PDB entry 7U9P | electron microscopy, 3.50 A resolution | chains A and B of the 4 polymer chains in the assembly

[Chain A (and B)]
Name: Spike glycoprotein
Source organism: Severe acute respiratory syndrome coronavirus 2
Notes: fragment: Receptor-binding domain; chain B of this document is another copy of the same molecule, construct and numbering; everything in this record applies to it too
UniProt: P0DTC2 (SPIKE_SARS2); residue numbers follow UniProt; this construct covers 14-1208
Sequence (1275 residues; each row starts with the number of its first residue):
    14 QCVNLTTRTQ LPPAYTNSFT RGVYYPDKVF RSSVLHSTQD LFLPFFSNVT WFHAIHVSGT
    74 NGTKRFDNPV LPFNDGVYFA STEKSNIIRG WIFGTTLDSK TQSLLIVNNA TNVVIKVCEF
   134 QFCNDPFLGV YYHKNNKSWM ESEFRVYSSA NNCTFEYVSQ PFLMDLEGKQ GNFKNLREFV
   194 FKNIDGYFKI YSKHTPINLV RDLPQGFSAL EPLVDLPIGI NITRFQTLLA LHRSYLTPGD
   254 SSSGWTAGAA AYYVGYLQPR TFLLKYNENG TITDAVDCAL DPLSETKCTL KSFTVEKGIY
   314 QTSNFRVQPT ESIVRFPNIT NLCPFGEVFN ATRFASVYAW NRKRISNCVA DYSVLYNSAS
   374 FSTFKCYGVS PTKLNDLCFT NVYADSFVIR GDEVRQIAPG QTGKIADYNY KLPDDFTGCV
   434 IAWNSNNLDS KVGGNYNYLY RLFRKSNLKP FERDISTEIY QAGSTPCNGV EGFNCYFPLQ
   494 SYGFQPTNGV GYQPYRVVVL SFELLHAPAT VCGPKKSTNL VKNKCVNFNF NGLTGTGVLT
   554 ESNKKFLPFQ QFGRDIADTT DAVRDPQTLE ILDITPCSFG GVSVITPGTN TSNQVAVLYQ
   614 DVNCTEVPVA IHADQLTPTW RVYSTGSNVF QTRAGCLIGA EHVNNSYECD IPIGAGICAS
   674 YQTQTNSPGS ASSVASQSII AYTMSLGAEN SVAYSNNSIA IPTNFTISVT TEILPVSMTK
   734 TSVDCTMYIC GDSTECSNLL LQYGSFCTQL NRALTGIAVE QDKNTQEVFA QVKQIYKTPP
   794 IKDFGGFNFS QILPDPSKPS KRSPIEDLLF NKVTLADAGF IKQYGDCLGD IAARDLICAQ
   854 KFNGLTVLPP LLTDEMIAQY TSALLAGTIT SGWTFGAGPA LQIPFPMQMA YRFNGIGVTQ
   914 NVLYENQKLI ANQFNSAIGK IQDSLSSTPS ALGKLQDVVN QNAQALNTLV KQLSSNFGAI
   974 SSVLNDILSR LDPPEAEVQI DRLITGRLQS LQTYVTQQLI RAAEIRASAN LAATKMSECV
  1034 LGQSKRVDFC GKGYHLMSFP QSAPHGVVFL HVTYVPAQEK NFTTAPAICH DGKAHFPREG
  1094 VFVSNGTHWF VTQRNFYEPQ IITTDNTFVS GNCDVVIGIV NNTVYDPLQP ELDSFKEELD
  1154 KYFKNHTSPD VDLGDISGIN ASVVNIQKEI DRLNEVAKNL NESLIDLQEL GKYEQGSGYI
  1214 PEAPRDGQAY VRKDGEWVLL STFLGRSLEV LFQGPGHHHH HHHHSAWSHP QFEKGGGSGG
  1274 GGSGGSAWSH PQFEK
Not modelled in the structure: 14-319, 518-520, 591-1288 (chain B: 14-26, 68-79, 111-114, 122-124, 131-138, 142-154, 162-166, 173-186, 212-214, 244-264, 294-1288)
Sequence notes: conflict Gly682 (Arg in P0DTC2), Ser683 (Arg in P0DTC2), Ser685 (Arg in P0DTC2), Pro817 (Phe in P0DTC2), Pro892 (Ala in P0DTC2), Pro899 (Ala in P0DTC2), Pro942 (Ala in P0DTC2), Pro986 (Lys in P0DTC2), Pro987 (Val in P0DTC2); expression tag (1209-1288)
UniProt features mapped onto this chain:
  - region: Asn280 to Cys301 (Putative superantigen), Arg403 to Asp405 (Integrin-binding motif), Asn448 to Phe456 (Immunodominant HLA epitope recognized by the CD8+), Pro681, Ala684 (Putative superantigen), Ser816 to Tyr837 (Fusion peptide 1), Lys835 to Phe855 (Fusion peptide 2), Asp1163 to Glu1202 (Heptad repeat 2)
  - site: Arg815, Ser816 (Cleavage)
  - glycosylation: Asn17 (N-linked (GlcNAc...) (complex) asparagine), Asn61 (N-linked (GlcNAc...) (hybrid) asparagine), Asn74 (N-linked (GlcNAc...) (complex) asparagine), Asn122 (N-linked (GlcNAc...) (hybrid) asparagine), Asn149 (N-linked (GlcNAc...) (complex) asparagine), Asn165 (N-linked (GlcNAc...) (complex) asparagine), Asn234 (N-linked (GlcNAc...) (high mannose) asparagine), Asn282 (N-linked (GlcNAc...) (complex) asparagine), Thr323 (O-linked (GalNAc) threonine), Ser325 (O-linked (HexNAc...) serine), Asn331 (N-linked (GlcNAc...) (complex) asparagine), Asn343 (N-linked (GlcNAc...) (complex) asparagine), Asn603 (N-linked (GlcNAc...) (hybrid) asparagine), Asn616 (N-linked (GlcNAc...) (complex) asparagine), Asn657 (N-linked (GlcNAc...) (complex) asparagine), Thr676 (O-linked (GlcNAc...) threonine), Thr678 (O-linked (GlcNAc...) threonine), Asn709 (N-linked (GlcNAc...) (high mannose) asparagine), Asn717 (N-linked (GlcNAc...) (hybrid) asparagine), Asn801 (N-linked (GlcNAc...) (hybrid) asparagine) and 6 more in UniProt
  - natural variant: Leu18 (L18F: In strain: Beta/B.1.351, Gamma/P.1 and 1 more), Thr19 (T19I: In strain: Omicron/BQ.1.1, Omicron/XBB.1.5 and 1 more; T19R: In strain: Delta/B.1.617.2, Omicron/BA.2 and 4 more), Thr20 (T20N: In strain: Gamma/P.1), Leu24 to Ala27 (sequence variant, change not given here; In strain: Omicron/BA.2, Omicron/BA.2.12.1 and 6 more), Pro26 (P26S: In strain: Gamma/P.1), Gln52 (Q52H: In strain: Omicron/EG.5.1), Ala67 (A67V: In strain: Eta/B.1.525, Omicron/BA.1), His69 to Val70 (deletion: In strain: Alpha/B.1.1.7, Eta/B.1.525 and 5 more), Gly75 (G75V: In strain: Lambda/C.37), Thr76 (T76I: In strain: Lambda/C.37), Asp80 (D80A: In strain: Beta/B.1.351), Val83 (V83A: In strain: Omicron/XBB.1.5, Omicron/EG.5.1), 80 further natural variant entries in UniProt
  - mutagenesis: His69 to Val70 (Increased incorporation of cleaved spike into virions), Asn121 (N121Q: Partial loss of biliverdin affinity), Arg190 (R190K: Partial loss of biliverdin affinity), Asn234 (N234Q: Increased resistance to neutralizing antibodies), Asn331 (N331Q: Reduced viral infectivity), Asn343 (N343Q: Reduced viral infectivity), Leu452 (L452R: Increased resistance to neutralizing antibodies. Decreases HLA binding to NF9 epitope. Increased binding affinity to human ACE2), Tyr453 (Y453F: Decreased HLA binding to NF9 epitope. Increased binding affinity to human ACE2), Ala475 (A475V: Increased resistance to neutralizing antibodies), Val483 (V483A: Increased resistance to neutralizing antibodies), Glu484 (E484D: Increased replication in human TMEM106B overexpressing cells), Phe490 (F490L: Increased resistance to neutralizing antibodies and human covalescent sera neutralization), 12 further mutagenesis entries in UniProt
Disulfide bonds: Cys336-Cys361, Cys379-Cys432, Cys391-Cys525, Cys480-Cys488, Cys538-Cys590
Glycans and other covalent adducts: N-acetylglucosamine (NAG) linked to Asn343
What the authors report for this chain:
  - post-translational modification sites: Asn343

[Chain A / chain B interface]
Residue-residue contacts (15):
  Arg357(A) - Tyr200(B)
  Asn394(A) - Tyr200(B)  hydrogen bond
  Lys557(A) - Phe43(B)
  Lys558(A) - Phe43(B)
  Phe559(A) - Phe43(B)  hydrophobic
  Phe562(A) - Lys41(B)
  Phe562(A) - Glu224(B)
  Phe562(A) - Pro225(B)  hydrophobic
  Gln563(A) - Val42(B)
  Gln563(A) - Phe43(B)
  Gln564(A) - Lys41(B)
  Phe565(A) - Phe43(B)
  Gly566(A) - Phe43(B)
  Arg567(A) - Val42(B)
  Arg567(A) - Phe43(B)  hydrogen bond (backbone-backbone)
Also at the interface, not in a pair above, chain A (13 interface residues in all): Leu560, Ile569
Also at the interface, not in a pair above, chain B (11 interface residues in all): Tyr38, Arg44, Val47, Gly199, Asn282

[Overview]
13 residues of chain A face 11 of chain B across their interface, with 2 hydrogen bonds. Polar contacts
include Asn394(A)-Tyr200(B) and Arg567(A)-Phe43(B). N-acetylglucosamine is covalently linked to Asn343(A).
Curated annotation (UniProt) lists 24 mutagenesis sites on chain A. The paper reports a modification site at
Asn343(A).
Both chains are Spike glycoprotein (Severe acute respiratory syndrome coronavirus 2). Entry 7U9P (SARS-CoV-2
spike trimer RBD in complex with Fab NA8) was determined by electron microscopy.
